8K58 - chains C and D of the 9 polymer chains in the assembly; structure by electron microscopy, 3.15 A resolution.

# Chain C
Molecule: DNA-directed RNA polymerase subunit beta
From: Escherichia coli (strain K12)
Notes: EC 2.7.7.6
UniProt: P0A8V2 (RPOB_ECOLI); numbering as in UniProt (aligned over 3-1342)
Chain sequence (1340 residues; each row starts with the number of its first residue):
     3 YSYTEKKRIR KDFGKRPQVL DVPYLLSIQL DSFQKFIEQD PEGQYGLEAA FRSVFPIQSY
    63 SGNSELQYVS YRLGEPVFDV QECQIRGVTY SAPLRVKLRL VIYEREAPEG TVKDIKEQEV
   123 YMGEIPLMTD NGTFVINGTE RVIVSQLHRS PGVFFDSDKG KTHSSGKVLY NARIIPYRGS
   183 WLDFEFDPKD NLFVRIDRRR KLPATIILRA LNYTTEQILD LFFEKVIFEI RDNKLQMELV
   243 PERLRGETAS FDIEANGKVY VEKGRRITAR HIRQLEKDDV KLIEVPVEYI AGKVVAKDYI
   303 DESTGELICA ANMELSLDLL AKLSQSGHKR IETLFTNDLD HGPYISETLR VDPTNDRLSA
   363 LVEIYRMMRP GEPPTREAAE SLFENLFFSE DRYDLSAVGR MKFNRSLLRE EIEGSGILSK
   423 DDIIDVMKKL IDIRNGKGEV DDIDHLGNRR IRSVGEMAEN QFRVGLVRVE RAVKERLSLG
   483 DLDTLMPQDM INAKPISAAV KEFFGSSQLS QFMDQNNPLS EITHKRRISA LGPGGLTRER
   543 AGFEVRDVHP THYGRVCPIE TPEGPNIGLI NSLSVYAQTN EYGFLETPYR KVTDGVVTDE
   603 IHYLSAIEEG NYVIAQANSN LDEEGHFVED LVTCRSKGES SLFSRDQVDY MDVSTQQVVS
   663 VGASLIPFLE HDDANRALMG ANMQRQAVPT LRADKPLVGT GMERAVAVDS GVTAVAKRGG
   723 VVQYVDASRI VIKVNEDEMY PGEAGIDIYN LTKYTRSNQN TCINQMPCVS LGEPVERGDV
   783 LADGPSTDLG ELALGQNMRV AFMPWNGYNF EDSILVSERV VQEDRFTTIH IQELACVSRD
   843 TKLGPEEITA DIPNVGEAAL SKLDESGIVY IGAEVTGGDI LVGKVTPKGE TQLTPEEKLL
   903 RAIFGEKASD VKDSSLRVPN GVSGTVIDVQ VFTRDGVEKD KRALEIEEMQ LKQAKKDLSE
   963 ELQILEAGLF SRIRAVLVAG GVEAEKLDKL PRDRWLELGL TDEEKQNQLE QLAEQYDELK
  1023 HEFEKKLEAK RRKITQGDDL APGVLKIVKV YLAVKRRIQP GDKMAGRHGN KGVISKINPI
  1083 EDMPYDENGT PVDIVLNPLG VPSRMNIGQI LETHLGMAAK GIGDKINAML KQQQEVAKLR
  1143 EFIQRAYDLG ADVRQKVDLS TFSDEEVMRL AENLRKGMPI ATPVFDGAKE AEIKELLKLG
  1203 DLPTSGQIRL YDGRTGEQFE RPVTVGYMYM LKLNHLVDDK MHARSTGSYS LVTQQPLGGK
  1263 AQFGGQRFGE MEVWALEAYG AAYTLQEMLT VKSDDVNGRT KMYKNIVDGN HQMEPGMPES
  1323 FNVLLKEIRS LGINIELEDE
UniProt features mapped onto this chain:
  - modified residue (N6-acetyllysine): K1022, K1200
  - mutagenesis: I561 (I561S: Resistant to antibiotics salinamide A and B), I569 (I569S: Resistant to antibiotics salinamide A and B), A665 (A665E: Resistant to antibiotics salinamide A and B), D675 (D675A/G: Resistant to antibiotics salinamide A and B), N677 (N677H/K: Resistant to antibiotics salinamide A and B), L680 (L680M: Resistant to antibiotics salinamide A and B), E813 (E813K: Disrupts the enzyme's active center)

# Chain D
Molecule: DNA-directed RNA polymerase subunit beta'
From: Escherichia coli (strain K12)
Notes: EC 2.7.7.6
UniProt: P0A8T7 (RPOC_ECOLI); residues 14-1376 here = UniProt positions 14-1376
Chain sequence (1363 residues; numbered 14 to 1376; the number before each row is that of its first residue):
    14 TEEFDAIKIA LASPDMIRSW SFGEVKKPET INYRTFKPER DGLFCARIFG PVKDYECLCG
    74 KYKRLKHRGV ICEKCGVEVT QTKVRRERMG HIELASPTAH IWFLKSLPSR IGLLLDMPLR
   134 DIERVLYFES YVVIEGGMTN LERQQILTEE QYLDALEEFG DEFDAKMGAE AIQALLKSMD
   194 LEQECEQLRE ELNETNSETK RKKLTKRIKL LEAFVQSGNK PEWMILTVLP VLPPDLRPLV
   254 PLDGGRFATS DLNDLYRRVI NRNNRLKRLL DLAAPDIIVR NEKRMLQEAV DALLDNGRRG
   314 RAITGSNKRP LKSLADMIKG KQGRFRQNLL GKRVDYSGRS VITVGPYLRL HQCGLPKKMA
   374 LELFKPFIYG KLELRGLATT IKAAKKMVER EEAVVWDILD EVIREHPVLL NRAPTLHRLG
   434 IQAFEPVLIE GKAIQLHPLV CAAYNADFDG DQMAVHVPLT LEAQLEARAL MMSTNNILSP
   494 ANGEPIIVPS QDVVLGLYYM TRDCVNAKGE GMVLTGPKEA ERLYRSGLAS LHARVKVRIT
   554 EYEKDANGEL VAKTSLKDTT VGRAILWMIV PKGLPYSIVN QALGKKAISK MLNTCYRILG
   614 LKPTVIFADQ IMYTGFAYAA RSGASVGIDD MVIPEKKHEI ISEAEAEVAE IQEQFQSGLV
   674 TAGERYNKVI DIWAAANDRV SKAMMDNLQT ETVINRDGQE EKQVSFNSIY MMADSGARGS
   734 AAQIRQLAGM RGLMAKPDGS IIETPITANF REGLNVLQYF ISTHGARKGL ADTALKTANS
   794 GYLTRRLVDV AQDLVVTEDD CGTHEGIMMT PVIEGGDVKE PLRDRVLGRV TAEDVLKPGT
   854 ADILVPRNTL LHEQWCDLLE ENSVDAVKVR SVVSCDTDFG VCAHCYGRDL ARGHIINKGE
   914 AIGVIAAQSI GEPGTQLTMR TFHIGGAASR AAAESSIQVK NKGSIKLSNV KSVVNSSGKL
   974 VITSRNTELK LIDEFGRTKE SYKVPYGAVL AKGDGEQVAG GETVANWDPH TMPVITEVSG
  1034 FVRFTDMIDG QTITRQTDEL TGLSSLVVLD SAERTAGGKD LRPALKIVDA QGNDVLIPGT
  1094 DMPAQYFLPG KAIVQLEDGV QISSGDTLAR IPQESGGTKD ITGGLPRVAD LFEARRPKEP
  1154 AILAEISGIV SFGKETKGKR RLVITPVDGS DPYEEMIPKW RQLNVFEGER VERGDVISDG
  1214 PEAPHDILRL RGVHAVTRYI VNEVQDVYRL QGVKINDKHI EVIVRQMLRK ATIVNAGSSD
  1274 FLEGEQVEYS RVKIANRELE ANGKVGATYS RDLLGITKAS LATESFISAA SFQETTRVLT
  1334 EAAVAGKRDE LRGLKENVIV GRLIPAGTGY AYHQDRMRRR AAG
Not modelled in the structure: 933-943
UniProt features mapped onto this chain:
  - binding site (Zn(2+)): C70, C72, C85, C88, C814, C888, C895, C898
  - binding site (Mg(2+)): D460, D462, D464
  - modified residue: K983 (N6-acetyllysine)
  - mutagenesis: Q504 (Q504P: Resistant to antibiotics salinamide A and B), N690 (N690D: Resistant to antibiotics salinamide A and B), M697 (M697V: Resistant to antibiotics salinamide A and B), A735 (A735T: Resistant to antibiotics salinamide A and B), R738 (R738C/H/P/S: Resistant to antibiotics salinamide A and B), A748 (A748E: Resistant to antibiotics salinamide A and B), P758 (P758S/T: Resistant to antibiotics salinamide A and B), F763 (F763C: Resistant to antibiotics salinamide A and B), S775 (S775A: Resistant to antibiotics salinamide A and B), A779 (A779T/V: Resistant to antibiotics salinamide A and B), R780 (R780C: Resistant to antibiotics salinamide A and B), G782 (G782A/C: Resistant to antibiotics salinamide A and B), 1 further mutagenesis entry in UniProt

# Interface between chain C and chain D
Contacting residue pairs - 374 pairs, chain C then chain D:
  S166(C) - E1152(D)
  S166(C) - W1193(D)
  S167(C) - W1193(D)
  A543(C) - L788(D)  hydrophobic
  F545(C) - K781(D)
  R548(C) - R780(D)  hydrogen bond (backbone-side chain)
  R548(C) - A784(D)
  D549(C) - H777(D)  salt bridge
  V550(C) - P750(D)
  V550(C) - F773(D)  hydrophobic
  V550(C) - H777(D)
  V550(C) - R780(D)
  H551(C) - F773(D)
  Y555(C) - V769(D)
  Y555(C) - F773(D)  hydrophobic
  P560(C) - F773(D)  hydrophobic
  P560(C) - T776(D)
  P560(C) - R780(D)  hydrogen bond (backbone-side chain)
  I561(C) - Y772(D)  hydrophobic
  I561(C) - T776(D)
  T563(C) - R780(D)
  I569(C) - L783(D)  hydrophobic
  I569(C) - A784(D)  hydrophobic
  G570(C) - R780(D)
  N573(C) - R780(D)
  Q618(C) - V769(D)
  Q618(C) - L770(D)
  N620(C) - N768(D)  hydrogen bond
  N620(C) - V769(D)
  T635(C) - N768(D)
  T635(C) - L770(D)
  C636(C) - L770(D)
  R637(C) - L770(D)
  S642(C) - L770(D)
  T657(C) - V769(D)
  V660(C) - V769(D)  hydrophobic
  L671(C) - Y772(D)
  E672(C) - E765(D)
  E672(C) - G766(D)
  E672(C) - L767(D)  hydrogen bond (side chain-backbone)
  H673(C) - F763(D)  hydrogen bond (side chain-backbone)
  H673(C) - E765(D)
  H673(C) - G766(D)
  D674(C) - F763(D)
  D674(C) - Y772(D)
  D675(C) - R744(D)  salt bridge
  D675(C) - F763(D)
  D675(C) - Y772(D)
  A676(C) - Y772(D)
  A676(C) - S775(D)
  A676(C) - T776(D)
  A676(C) - A779(D)  hydrophobic
  N677(C) - A779(D)
  N677(C) - L783(D)
  A679(C) - Y772(D)
  F804(C) - A637(D)
  F804(C) - S638(D)  hydrogen bond (backbone-side chain)
  M805(C) - A637(D)
  P806(C) - D505(D)
  P806(C) - A632(D)
  P806(C) - A633(D)  hydrogen bond (backbone-backbone)
  P806(C) - A637(D)
  N808(C) - P359(D)
  N808(C) - A633(D)
  G809(C) - V357(D)
  G809(C) - P359(D)
  G809(C) - D505(D)
  Y810(C) - P359(D)
  F812(C) - V357(D)  hydrophobic
  F812(C) - P451(D)
  F812(C) - C454(D)  hydrophobic
  F812(C) - F461(D)  hydrophobic
  F812(C) - S503(D)
  F812(C) - Q504(D)  hydrogen bond (backbone-side chain)
  F812(C) - D505(D)
  F812(C) - F629(D)  hydrophobic
  E813(C) - F461(D)
  E813(C) - Q504(D)
  E813(C) - R731(D)  salt bridge
  D814(C) - F461(D)
  D814(C) - D462(D)
  S815(C) - V357(D)
  S815(C) - F461(D)
  R841(C) - G257(D)  hydrogen bond (side chain-backbone)
  K844(C) - R47(D)
  K844(C) - T48(D)
  K844(C) - F49(D)
  K844(C) - K50(D)
  Q894(C) - K76(D)
  T896(C) - E69(D)
  T896(C) - L78(D)
  P897(C) - K76(D)
  P897(C) - L78(D)  hydrophobic
  E898(C) - L78(D)
  P1044(C) - G257(D)
  Q1061(C) - K445(D)
  P1062(C) - K445(D)
  P1062(C) - A446(D)
  G1063(C) - V354(D)
  G1063(C) - T356(D)
  G1063(C) - A446(D)
  K1065(C) - D462(D)  hydrogen bond (side chain-backbone)
  K1065(C) - G463(D)
  K1073(C) - D462(D)
  V1075(C) - V354(D)  hydrophobic
  V1075(C) - I355(D)
  V1075(C) - G463(D)
  I1076(C) - T356(D)
  N1099(C) - Q504(D)
  P1100(C) - A637(D)
  P1100(C) - V639(D)
  P1100(C) - M725(D)
  L1101(C) - Q504(D)
  L1101(C) - D505(D)
  L1101(C) - M725(D)  hydrophobic
  L1101(C) - A730(D)  hydrophobic
  V1103(C) - V639(D)  hydrophobic
  P1104(C) - I722(D)  hydrophobic
  P1104(C) - M725(D)  hydrophobic
  P1104(C) - R731(D)
  P1104(C) - G732(D)
  P1104(C) - Q736(D)
  P1104(C) - I737(D)
  P1104(C) - L740(D)  hydrophobic
  S1105(C) - R731(D)
  S1105(C) - Q736(D)  hydrogen bond (backbone-side chain)
  R1106(C) - D460(D)  salt bridge
  R1106(C) - D462(D)  salt bridge
  R1106(C) - R731(D)
  M1107(C) - Q736(D)
  M1107(C) - Q739(D)
  M1107(C) - L740(D)  hydrophobic
  M1107(C) - F763(D)  hydrophobic
  I1109(C) - L740(D)  hydrophobic
  I1109(C) - F763(D)
  I1109(C) - R764(D)
  I1112(C) - V639(D)  hydrophobic
  I1112(C) - G640(D)
  H1116(C) - G640(D)
  H1116(C) - I641(D)
  F1187(C) - V769(D)  hydrophobic
  F1187(C) - Y772(D)  hydrophobic
  E1192(C) - I641(D)
  E1192(C) - R764(D)  salt bridge
  K1196(C) - D642(D)  salt bridge
  S1207(C) - D642(D)  hydrogen bond
  Q1209(C) - S638(D)
  Q1209(C) - D643(D)  hydrogen bond
  F1221(C) - A633(D)
  F1221(C) - R634(D)
  F1221(C) - S635(D)
  F1221(C) - G636(D)
  E1222(C) - Y512(D)  hydrogen bond
  E1222(C) - S543(D)
  E1222(C) - H545(D)  salt bridge
  E1222(C) - S635(D)
  E1222(C) - F719(D)
  R1223(C) - S635(D)  hydrogen bond (side chain-backbone)
  R1223(C) - G636(D)
  R1223(C) - A637(D)
  R1223(C) - F719(D)
  R1223(C) - S721(D)
  R1223(C) - M724(D)
  V1225(C) - G636(D)
  V1225(C) - S638(D)
  T1226(C) - S638(D)  hydrogen bond (backbone-side chain)
  T1226(C) - V639(D)  hydrogen bond (side chain-backbone)
  T1226(C) - G640(D)
  V1239(C) - V354(D)  hydrophobic
  V1239(C) - K445(D)
  V1239(C) - A446(D)  hydrophobic
  D1240(C) - K445(D)  salt bridge
  K1242(C) - R352(D)
  K1242(C) - V354(D)
  K1242(C) - Q465(D)
  M1243(C) - R352(D)
  M1243(C) - S353(D)
  M1243(C) - M372(D)  hydrophobic
  M1243(C) - K445(D)
  H1244(C) - G351(D)
  H1244(C) - R352(D)  hydrogen bond (backbone-backbone)
  A1245(C) - S350(D)
  A1245(C) - G351(D)
  A1245(C) - E375(D)  hydrogen bond (backbone-side chain)
  A1245(C) - L376(D)  hydrophobic
  R1246(C) - D348(D)  salt bridge
  R1246(C) - Y349(D)  hydrogen bond (backbone-backbone)
  R1246(C) - S350(D)  hydrogen bond (backbone-backbone)
  R1246(C) - E375(D)  hydrogen bond (backbone-side chain)
  R1246(C) - L376(D)
  S1247(C) - D348(D)
  S1247(C) - Y349(D)
  S1247(C) - E375(D)
  S1247(C) - L376(D)
  S1247(C) - K378(D)
  Y1251(C) - D348(D)  hydrogen bond
  L1253(C) - D248(D)
  V1254(C) - D248(D)
  V1254(C) - L249(D)
  V1254(C) - R339(D)
  T1255(C) - R339(D)
  Q1256(C) - R99(D)
  Q1257(C) - R339(D)  hydrogen bond (side chain-backbone)
  Q1257(C) - K345(D)
  Q1257(C) - R346(D)  hydrogen bond (side chain-backbone)
  P1258(C) - R346(D)
  P1258(C) - D348(D)
  L1259(C) - R346(D)
  G1267(C) - R346(D)  hydrogen bond (backbone-side chain)
  G1267(C) - V347(D)
  G1267(C) - S350(D)
  Q1268(C) - R346(D)
  Q1268(C) - V347(D)
  Q1268(C) - S350(D)  hydrogen bond (backbone-side chain)
  Q1268(C) - G351(D)
  Q1268(C) - R352(D)  hydrogen bond
  R1269(C) - L342(D)
  R1269(C) - L343(D)
  R1269(C) - G344(D)
  R1269(C) - R346(D)
  F1270(C) - N341(D)
  F1270(C) - G344(D)
  F1270(C) - K345(D)
  F1270(C) - V347(D)  hydrophobic
  F1270(C) - H469(D)
  G1271(C) - N341(D)
  G1271(C) - G344(D)
  E1272(C) - Q335(D)
  E1272(C) - N341(D)  hydrogen bond (backbone-backbone)
  E1272(C) - L342(D)
  E1272(C) - R798(D)  salt bridge
  E1272(C) - F1325(D)
  M1273(C) - T428(D)
  M1273(C) - T797(D)
  M1273(C) - Q921(D)
  E1274(C) - N424(D)
  E1274(C) - A426(D)
  E1274(C) - T428(D)
  V1275(C) - V1351(D)  hydrophobic
  W1276(C) - T797(D)
  W1276(C) - R798(D)
  W1276(C) - V801(D)
  W1276(C) - V917(D)
  W1276(C) - Q921(D)  hydrogen bond (backbone-side chain)
  A1277(C) - T428(D)
  A1277(C) - R431(D)
  A1277(C) - I434(D)  hydrophobic
  A1277(C) - Q921(D)  hydrogen bond (backbone-side chain)
  L1278(C) - I434(D)  hydrophobic
  L1278(C) - M484(D)  hydrophobic
  E1279(C) - A914(D)
  E1279(C) - V917(D)
  E1279(C) - L1347(D)
  E1279(C) - V1351(D)
  E1279(C) - I1357(D)
  A1280(C) - R431(D)  hydrogen bond (backbone-side chain)
  A1280(C) - E913(D)
  A1280(C) - V917(D)
  A1280(C) - I918(D)
  A1280(C) - Q921(D)
  Y1281(C) - R431(D)  hydrogen bond (side chain-backbone)
  Y1281(C) - L432(D)
  Y1281(C) - I434(D)  hydrogen bond (side chain-backbone)
  Y1281(C) - Q435(D)
  Y1281(C) - L483(D)
  Y1281(C) - M484(D)  hydrophobic
  Y1281(C) - N489(D)
  G1282(C) - E479(D)
  G1282(C) - L483(D)
  G1282(C) - G1360(D)
  G1282(C) - T1361(D)  hydrogen bond (backbone-backbone)
  A1283(C) - E479(D)
  A1283(C) - M484(D)  hydrophobic
  A1284(C) - E479(D)  hydrogen bond (backbone-side chain)
  A1284(C) - A1359(D)
  A1284(C) - T1361(D)
  A1284(C) - G1362(D)
  Y1285(C) - E475(D)
  Y1285(C) - E479(D)  hydrogen bond (backbone-side chain)
  Y1285(C) - L1356(D)  hydrophobic
  Y1285(C) - T1361(D)
  T1286(C) - E479(D)
  L1287(C) - I1357(D)  hydrophobic
  Q1288(C) - R1355(D)
  Q1288(C) - L1356(D)
  E1289(C) - T473(D)
  E1289(C) - A476(D)
  M1290(C) - V347(D)
  M1290(C) - H469(D)
  L1291(C) - K345(D)
  L1291(C) - V1351(D)  hydrophobic
  T1292(C) - G1354(D)
  K1294(C) - V347(D)
  K1294(C) - D348(D)  hydrogen bond (backbone-backbone)
  K1294(C) - V470(D)  hydrogen bond (side chain-backbone)
  K1294(C) - L472(D)
  S1295(C) - K345(D)
  S1295(C) - R346(D)  hydrogen bond (side chain-backbone)
  D1296(C) - K345(D)  salt bridge
  V1298(C) - K96(D)
  M1304(C) - Y349(D)
  M1304(C) - L472(D)  hydrophobic
  Y1305(C) - Y349(D)
  Y1305(C) - P379(D)  hydrophobic
  Y1305(C) - Y382(D)
  Y1305(C) - K398(D)  hydrogen bond
  I1308(C) - P379(D)  hydrophobic
  I1308(C) - F380(D)
  I1308(C) - L472(D)  hydrophobic
  V1309(C) - G383(D)
  H1313(C) - F380(D)
  H1313(C) - L472(D)
  H1313(C) - T473(D)  hydrogen bond (backbone-side chain)
  H1313(C) - L474(D)  hydrogen bond (backbone-backbone)
  Q1314(C) - T473(D)
  P1317(C) - T14(D)
  G1318(C) - T14(D)  hydrogen bond (backbone-side chain)
  M1319(C) - T14(D)  hydrogen bond (backbone-side chain)
  M1319(C) - V1353(D)
  P1320(C) - V1353(D)
  E1321(C) - R99(D)
  S1322(C) - R339(D)  hydrogen bond (side chain-backbone)
  S1322(C) - Q340(D)
  F1323(C) - Q340(D)
  F1323(C) - I1352(D)  hydrophobic
  V1325(C) - L249(D)  hydrophobic
  L1326(C) - I331(D)  hydrophobic
  L1326(C) - R337(D)
  K1328(C) - E100(D)
  K1328(C) - M102(D)
  K1328(C) - L249(D)
  E1329(C) - L245(D)
  E1329(C) - L327(D)
  E1329(C) - M330(D)
  E1329(C) - I331(D)
  I1330(C) - I331(D)  hydrophobic
  I1330(C) - L1332(D)  hydrophobic
  R1331(C) - W33(D)
  R1331(C) - M102(D)
  R1331(C) - P243(D)
  S1332(C) - M102(D)
  S1332(C) - P243(D)
  S1332(C) - L245(D)
  S1332(C) - L327(D)
  L1333(C) - H113(D)  hydrogen bond (backbone-side chain)
  L1333(C) - W115(D)  hydrophobic
  L1333(C) - L327(D)  hydrophobic
  G1334(C) - A25(D)  hydrogen bond (backbone-backbone)
  I1335(C) - I22(D)  hydrophobic
  I1335(C) - A23(D)
  I1335(C) - W115(D)  hydrophobic
  I1335(C) - A1336(D)  hydrophobic
  N1336(C) - K21(D)
  N1336(C) - I22(D)
  N1336(C) - A23(D)  hydrogen bond (backbone-backbone)
  N1336(C) - M29(D)
  N1336(C) - W33(D)
  I1337(C) - K21(D)
  I1337(C) - I22(D)  hydrophobic
  E1338(C) - I20(D)
  E1338(C) - K21(D)  salt bridge
  L1339(C) - E15(D)
  L1339(C) - A19(D)
  L1339(C) - I20(D)  hydrophobic
  E1340(C) - F17(D)
  E1340(C) - D18(D)  hydrogen bond (backbone-backbone)
  E1340(C) - A19(D)  hydrogen bond (backbone-backbone)
  E1340(C) - K21(D)  salt bridge
  E1340(C) - R1341(D)  salt bridge
  D1341(C) - E16(D)
  E1342(C) - E16(D)  hydrogen bond (backbone-backbone)
  E1342(C) - F17(D)
  E1342(C) - R1369(D)  salt bridge
  E1342(C) - R1373(D)  salt bridge
Other interface residues (no listed pair), chain C (169 interface residues in all): P552, H554, C559, L680, W807, N811, G1074, S1077, L1113, T1217, E1219, P1224, T1248, Q1264, F1265, R1301, M1315
Other interface residues (no listed pair), chain D (195 interface residues in all): L24, I30, L242, P246, P251, G258, Y269, L307, G336, Y360, P369, E386, L422, R425, H430, G444, Q477, R538, L544, A630, M644, T757, N762

# Summary
The interface between chain C and chain D involves 169 residues on one side and 195 on the other, with 52
hydrogen bonds and 17 salt bridges. Polar pairs include D549(C)-H777(D), D675(C)-R744(D) and E813(C)-R731(D).
Here chain C is DNA-directed RNA polymerase subunit beta and chain D is DNA-directed RNA polymerase subunit
beta', both from Escherichia coli (strain K12). Entry 8K58 (The cryo-EM map of close TIEA-TEC complex) was
determined by electron microscopy.
